7UML - chains A and E of the 7 polymer chains in the assembly; structure by electron microscopy, 3.50 A resolution.

# Chain A (and E)
Molecule: Nucleoprotein
Organism: Vesicular stomatitis Indiana virus
Notes: chain E of this document is another copy of the same molecule, construct and numbering; everything in this record applies to it too
Reference sequence: P03521 (NCAP_VSIVA); residues 1-422 here = UniProt positions 1-422
Amino-acid sequence (422 residues; numbered 1 to 422; the number before each row is that of its first residue):
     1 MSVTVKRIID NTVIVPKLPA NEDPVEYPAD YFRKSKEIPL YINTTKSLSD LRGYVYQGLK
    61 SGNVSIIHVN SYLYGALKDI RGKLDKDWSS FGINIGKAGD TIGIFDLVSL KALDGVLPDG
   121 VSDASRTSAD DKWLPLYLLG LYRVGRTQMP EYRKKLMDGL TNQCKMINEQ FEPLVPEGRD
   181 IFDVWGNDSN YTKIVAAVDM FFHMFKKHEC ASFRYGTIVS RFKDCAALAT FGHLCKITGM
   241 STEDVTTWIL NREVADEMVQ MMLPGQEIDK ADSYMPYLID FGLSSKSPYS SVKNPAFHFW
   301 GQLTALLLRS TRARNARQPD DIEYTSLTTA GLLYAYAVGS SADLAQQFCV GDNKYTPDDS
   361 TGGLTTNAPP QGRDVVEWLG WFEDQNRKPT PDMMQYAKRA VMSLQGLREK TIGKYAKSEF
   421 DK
Disordered / not traced: 1-19, 342-365 (chain E: 1-334, 374-422)
Curated features (UniProtKB/Swiss-Prot):
  - binding site (RNA): Arg143, Tyr152, Lys206, Arg214, Lys286, Arg317, Arg408
From the paper describing this entry:
  - binding site for the 13-nt RNA strand: Arg143, Tyr152, Lys206, Arg214, Lys286, Arg312, Arg317, Arg408
  - conformationally variable residues (loop rearrangement, register shift): Lys111 to Trp133, Lys154 to Ile181
  - self-association interface (contacts with another copy of this molecule): Ala342 to Pro357

# How chain A and chain E interact
Pairs across the interface (21; chain A residue first):
  Thr246(A) - Phe348(E)
  Ile249(A) - Phe348(E)  hydrophobic
  Leu250(A) - Asp343(E)
  Leu250(A) - Ala345(E)
  Asn251(A) - Asp343(E)
  Asn251(A) - Gln347(E)
  Arg252(A) - Asp343(E)  salt bridge
  Arg252(A) - Gln347(E)  hydrogen bond (backbone-side chain)
  Arg252(A) - Arg373(E)
  Ala255(A) - Gln347(E)
  Ala255(A) - Phe348(E)  hydrophobic
  Met258(A) - Phe348(E)  hydrophobic
  Thr325(A) - Val338(E)
  Thr329(A) - Leu344(E)
  Val376(A) - Asn353(E)
  Leu379(A) - Ala345(E)
  Leu379(A) - Gln346(E)
  Leu379(A) - Tyr355(E)  hydrophobic
  Phe382(A) - Leu344(E)  hydrophobic
  Glu383(A) - Asp359(E)
  Arg387(A) - Gln371(E)
Other interface residues (no listed pair), chain A (19 interface residues in all): Thr247, Val259, Ser326, Val375, Gly380
Other interface residues (no listed pair), chain E (15 interface residues in all): Gly339, Ala342, Asp358

# In short
19 residues of chain A and 15 residues of chain E are in contact, with 1 hydrogen bond and 1 salt bridge.
Polar pairs include Arg252(A)-Asp343(E) and Arg252(A)-Gln347(E). The paper reports a binding site for the
13-nt RNA strand at Arg143(A), Tyr152(A) and Lys206(A) among others; conformational variability at Lys111(A)
and Lys154(A).
Chain A and chain E are both Nucleoprotein (Vesicular stomatitis Indiana virus); the structure, Structure of
vesicular stomatitis virus (local reconstruction, 3.5 A resolution), was determined by electron microscopy
(same publication as 7UMK).
